Entry 5W4V (X-ray diffraction, 2.65 A resolution); this record covers chains A and B.

Chain A (and B):
Name: Nuclear receptor ROR-gamma
From: Homo sapiens
Notes: chain B of this document is another copy of the same molecule, construct and numbering; everything in this record applies to it too
UniProt: P51449 (RORG_HUMAN); numbering as in UniProt (aligned over 266-475)
Chain sequence (210 residues; row label = number of the first residue in the row):
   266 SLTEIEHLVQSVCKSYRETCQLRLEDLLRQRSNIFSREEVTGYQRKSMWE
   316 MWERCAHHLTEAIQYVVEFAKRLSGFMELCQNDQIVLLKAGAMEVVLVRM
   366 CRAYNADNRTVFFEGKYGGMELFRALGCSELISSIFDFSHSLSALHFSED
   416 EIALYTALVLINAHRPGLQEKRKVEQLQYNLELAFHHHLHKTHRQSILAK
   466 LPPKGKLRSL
Unresolved in the structure: 266
Construct notes: conflict His455 (Cys in P51449)
Small-molecule neighbours:
  - 9WA ((R)-(4-chloro-2-methoxy-3-{[4-(1H-pyrazol-1-yl)phenyl]methyl}quinolin-6-yl)(1-methyl-1H-imidazol-5-yl)[6-(trifluoromethyl)pyridin-3-yl]methanol), molecule 1: Gln286, Leu287, Cys320, His323, Leu324, Ala327, Val361, Leu362, Arg364, Met365, Ala368, Val376, Phe377, Phe378, Glu379, Gly380, Phe388, Leu396, Ile400, Phe401
  - 9WA, molecule 2: Met313, Trp314, Trp317
UniProt features mapped onto this chain:
  - mutagenesis: Ala327 (A327F: Completely abolishes transcriptional activity), Phe378 (F378Q: Completely abolishes transcriptional activity), Ile397 (I397N: Nearly abolishes transcriptional activity)

How chain A and chain B interact:
Contacting residue pairs (39):
  Arg310(A) with Arg473(B), hydrogen bond (backbone-side chain)
  Lys311(A) with Arg473(B)
  Ser312(A) with Arg473(B); Ser474(B)
  Met313(A) with Leu396(B), hydrophobic; Ser399(B); Arg473(B); Ser474(B); Leu475(B), hydrophobic
  Trp314(A) with Ile328(B), hydrophobic; Met358(B)
  Glu315(A) with Arg473(B), salt bridge
  Trp317(A) with Trp317(B); Leu396(B), hydrophobic
  Glu318(A) with Lys354(B)
  Ile328(A) with Trp314(B), hydrophobic
  Met358(A) with Trp314(B), hydrophobic
  Leu391(A) with Leu396(B)
  Gly392(A) with Cys393(B); Glu395(B); Leu396(B), hydrogen bond (backbone-backbone)
  Cys393(A) with Gly392(B); Cys393(B), disulfide; Glu395(B)
  Ser394(A) with Glu395(B), hydrogen bond
  Glu395(A) with Gly392(B); Cys393(B); Ser394(B), hydrogen bond; Glu395(B)
  Leu396(A) with Met313(B), hydrophobic; Trp317(B); Leu391(B); Gly392(B), hydrogen bond (backbone-backbone)
  Arg473(A) with Arg310(B); Ser312(B); Met313(B); Glu315(B), salt bridge
  Ser474(A) with Met313(B)
  Leu475(A) with Met313(B), hydrophobic
Also at the interface, not in a pair above, chain A (23 interface residues in all): Cys320, Ala321, Leu324, Lys354
Also at the interface, not in a pair above, chain B (24 interface residues in all): Lys311, Glu318, Cys320, Ala321, Leu324
Inter-chain disulfides: Cys393(A)-Cys393(B)

Overview:
The interface between chain A and chain B involves 23 residues on one side and 24 on the other; the contacts
include 1 disulfide bond, 5 hydrogen bonds and 2 salt bridges. Polar pairs include Glu315(A)-Arg473(B),
Arg310(A)-Arg473(B) and Ser394(A)-Glu395(B). Bound to chain A: compound 9WA.
Both chains are Nuclear receptor ROR-gamma (Homo sapiens). Entry 5W4V (Structure of RORgt bound to a tertiary
alcohol) was determined by X-ray diffraction, deposited together with 5W4R.
